9CH0 - chains A and B of the 4 polymer chains in the assembly; structure by X-ray diffraction, 2.20 A resolution.

Chain A:
Name: TP-methylase family protein
From: Shewanella oneidensis
UniProt: Q8EGW3 (Q8EGW3_SHEON); residue numbers follow UniProt; this construct covers 1-263
Sequence (263 residues; each row starts with the number of its first residue):
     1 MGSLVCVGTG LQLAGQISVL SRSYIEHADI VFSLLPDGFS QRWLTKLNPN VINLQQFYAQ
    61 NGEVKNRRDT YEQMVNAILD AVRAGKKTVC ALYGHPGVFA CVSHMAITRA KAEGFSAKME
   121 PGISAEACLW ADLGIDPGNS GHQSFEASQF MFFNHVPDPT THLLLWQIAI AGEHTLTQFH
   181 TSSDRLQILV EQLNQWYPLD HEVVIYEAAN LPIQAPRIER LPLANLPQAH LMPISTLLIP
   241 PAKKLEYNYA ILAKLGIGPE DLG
Unresolved in the structure: 1
Metal / ion sites: Zn2+: Glu126 (shared with 1 residue of chain C)
Residues lining bound ligands: S-adenosylhomocysteine (SAH): Leu11, Tyr93, Gly94, His95, Val98, Phe99, Ile123, Ser124, Ala125, Trp166, Gln167, Tyr206, Glu207, Ala208, Asn210, Pro233, Ile234, Ser235, Thr236

Chain B:
Name: Extradiol ring-cleavage dioxygenase LigAB LigA subunit domain-containing protein
From: Shewanella oneidensis
UniProt: Q8EGW2 (Q8EGW2_SHEON); residues 1-71 here = UniProt positions 1-71
Sequence (78 residues; row label = number of the first residue in the row; numbers below 1 keep their minus sign (Met-6 is residue -6)):
    -6 MHHHHHHMSG LSDFFTQLGQ DAQLMEDYKQ NPEAVMRAHG LTDEQINAVM TGDMEKLKTL
    54 SGDSSYQSYL VWSHGNGD
Unresolved in the structure: -6 to 2, 54-60, 68-71
Differences from the reference sequence: initiating methionine (-6); expression tag (-5 to 0); engineered mutation Trp65 (Ile in Q8EGW2)
Modified / non-standard residues: Leu63 (N-methylleucine; MLE)
Residues lining bound ligands: S-adenosylhomocysteine (SAH): Ser61, Tyr62, Leu63

How chain A and chain B interact:
Contacting residue pairs - 53 pairs, chain A then chain B:
  Leu13(A) - Phe8(B)
  Leu13(A) - Thr9(B)
  Leu13(A) - Gly12(B)
  Ala14(A) - Thr9(B)
  Ala14(A) - Gln13(B)
  Gly15(A) - Gly12(B)
  Arg22(A) - Gln13(B)
  Leu34(A) - Leu63(B)
  Asp37(A) - Lys51(B)
  Phe39(A) - Leu4(B)  hydrophobic
  Phe39(A) - Ser5(B)
  Phe39(A) - Phe8(B)  hydrophobic
  Arg42(A) - Ser5(B)
  Trp43(A) - Thr9(B)
  Lys46(A) - Asp6(B)  salt bridge
  Tyr58(A) - Ser61(B)
  Tyr58(A) - Tyr62(B)  hydrogen bond (side chain-backbone)
  Arg68(A) - Trp65(B)
  Arg68(A) - His67(B)  hydrogen bond (side chain-backbone)
  Tyr71(A) - Tyr62(B)  hydrogen bond (side chain-backbone)
  Tyr71(A) - Leu63(B)  hydrogen bond (side chain-backbone)
  Tyr71(A) - Val64(B)  hydrogen bond (side chain-backbone)
  Tyr71(A) - Trp65(B)  hydrophobic
  Leu92(A) - Leu63(B)
  Tyr93(A) - Ser61(B)  hydrogen bond
  Phe99(A) - Leu63(B)
  Phe99(A) - Val64(B)
  Ala100(A) - Leu63(B)
  Cys101(A) - Leu63(B)  hydrogen bond (backbone-backbone)
  Val102(A) - Leu63(B)
  Glu146(A) - Trp65(B)
  Glu146(A) - Ser66(B)
  Ser148(A) - Ser66(B)
  Gln149(A) - Ser66(B)  hydrogen bond (side chain-backbone)
  Phe152(A) - Ser66(B)
  Phe153(A) - Ser66(B)
  Phe153(A) - His67(B)
  Gln167(A) - Tyr62(B)
  Gln167(A) - Leu63(B)
  Gln167(A) - Val64(B)  hydrogen bond (side chain-backbone)
  Ala169(A) - Tyr62(B)
  Ile170(A) - Tyr62(B)
  Phe179(A) - Tyr62(B)
  Pro212(A) - Phe8(B)
  Pro212(A) - Leu11(B)  hydrophobic
  Pro212(A) - Met18(B)  hydrophobic
  Ile213(A) - Phe8(B)  hydrophobic
  Ile213(A) - Leu11(B)  hydrophobic
  Ile213(A) - Tyr21(B)
  Ile213(A) - Val42(B)  hydrophobic
  Ile213(A) - Leu50(B)  hydrophobic
  Gln214(A) - Met47(B)
  Pro233(A) - Tyr62(B)
Interface residues without a listed pair, chain A (38 interface residues in all): Gln55, Arg67, Leu176, Leu211, Met232, Ile234

Summary:
38 residues of chain A face 21 of chain B across their interface, with 9 hydrogen bonds and 1 salt bridge.
Among the polar pairs are Lys46(A)-Asp6(B), Tyr58(A)-Tyr62(B) and Arg68(A)-His67(B). S-adenosylhomocysteine is
bound between chain A and chain B.
Here chain A is TP-methylase family protein and chain B is Extradiol ring-cleavage dioxygenase LigAB LigA
subunit domain-containing protein, both from Shewanella oneidensis. Entry 9CH0 (Structure of the
alpha-N-methyltransferase (SonM) and RiPP precursor (SonA-I65W) heteromeric complex (bound to SAH)) was
determined by X-ray diffraction, deposited together with 9CGW, 9CH1, 9CH2, 9CH3, 9CH5, 9CH7, 9CHI and 9CHK.
